PDB entry 6TZ5 | electron microscopy, 3.10 A resolution | chains AA and A of the 68 polymer chains in the assembly

== Chain AA ==
Name: Charged multivesicular body protein 1b
Organism: Homo sapiens
UniProt: Q7LBR1 (CHM1B_HUMAN); residues 1-199 here = UniProt positions 1-199
Amino-acid sequence (199 residues; row label = number of the first residue in the row):
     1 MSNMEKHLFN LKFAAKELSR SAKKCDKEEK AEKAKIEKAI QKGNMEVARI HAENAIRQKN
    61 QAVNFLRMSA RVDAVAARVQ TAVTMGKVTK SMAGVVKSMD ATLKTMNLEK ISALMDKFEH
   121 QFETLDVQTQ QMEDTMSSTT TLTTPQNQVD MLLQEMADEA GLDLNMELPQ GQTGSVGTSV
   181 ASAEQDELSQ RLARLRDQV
Disordered / not traced: 1-2, 166-186, 199
Construct notes: engineered mutation Glu37 (Lys in Q7LBR1)
Curated features (UniProtKB/Swiss-Prot):
  - region: Met132 to Met156 (Interaction with IST1), Gly174 to Val199 (Interaction with SPAST), Val180 to Val199 (Interaction with VTA1), Val180 to Arg196 (Interaction with VPS4A, MITD1 and STAMBP), Ala183 to Val199 (Interaction with VPS4B)
  - motif: Asp186 to Arg196 (MIT-interacting motif)
  - mutagenesis: Asp158 to Glu159 (Diminishes interaction with VPS4B), Thr178 (T178R: Abolishes interaction with SPAST and no effect on interaction with VPS4A; when associated with R-181 and R-184), Ala181 (A181R: Abolishes interaction with SPAScT and no effect on interaction with VPS4A; when associated with R-178 and R-184), Glu184 (E184A: Decreases interaction with SPAST; E184R: Abolishes interaction with SPAST and no effect on interaction with VPS4A; when associated with R-178 and R-181), Leu188 (L188A: Abolishes interaction with SPAST and VPS4A; when associated with A-192), Leu192 (L192A: Abolishes interaction with SPAST and VPS4A; when associated with A-188; L192A: Abolishes interaction with VPS4B), Leu195 (L195A: Abolishes interaction with VPS4B)

== Chain A ==
Name: IST1 homolog
Organism: Homo sapiens
Notes: fragment: N-terminal domain
UniProt: P53990 (IST1_HUMAN); residue numbers follow UniProt; this construct covers 1-189
Amino-acid sequence (189 residues; each row starts with the number of its first residue):
     1 MLGSGFKAER LRVNLRLVIN RLKLLEKKKT ELAQKARKEI ADYLAAGKDE RARIRVEHII
    61 REDYLVEAME ILELYCDLLL ARFGLIQSMK ELDSGLAESV STLIWAAPRL QSEVAELKIV
   121 ADQLCAKYSK EYGKLCRTNQ IGTVNDRLMH KLSVEAPPKI LVERYLIEIA KNYNVPYEPD
   181 SVVMAEAPP
Disordered / not traced: 1-5, 187-189
Curated features (UniProtKB/Swiss-Prot):
  - modified residue: Ser4 (Phosphoserine), Tyr43 (Phosphotyrosine)

== How chain AA and chain A interact ==
Contacting residue pairs (21):
  Ser138(AA) - Lys28(A)
  Thr141(AA) - Lys28(A)
  Thr141(AA) - Glu31(A)
  Thr141(AA) - Leu32(A)
  Thr141(AA) - Lys35(A)
  Leu142(AA) - Leu24(A)  hydrophobic
  Pro145(AA) - Glu31(A)
  Gln146(AA) - Glu31(A)  hydrogen bond (backbone-side chain)
  Leu188(AA) - Arg37(A)
  Leu188(AA) - Asn172(A)
  Ser189(AA) - Arg37(A)  hydrogen bond
  Leu192(AA) - Arg37(A)
  Leu192(AA) - Tyr165(A)  hydrophobic
  Leu192(AA) - Glu168(A)
  Leu195(AA) - Leu161(A)  hydrophobic
  Leu195(AA) - Arg164(A)
  Leu195(AA) - Tyr165(A)
  Arg196(AA) - Asp63(A)  salt bridge
  Arg196(AA) - Tyr64(A)
  Arg196(AA) - Glu67(A)  salt bridge
  Arg196(AA) - Tyr165(A)  hydrogen bond
Other interface residues (no listed pair), chain AA (11 interface residues in all): Thr144
Other interface residues (no listed pair), chain A (19 interface residues in all): Lys27, Gln34, Lys38, Ile169, Tyr173

== Summary ==
11 residues of chain AA and 19 residues of chain A are in contact; the contacts include 3 hydrogen bonds and 2
salt bridges. Polar contacts include Arg196(AA)-Asp63(A), Arg196(AA)-Glu67(A) and Gln146(AA)-Glu31(A). Curated
annotation (UniProt) lists 8 mutagenesis sites on chain AA.
Chain AA is Charged multivesicular body protein 1b and chain A is IST1 homolog, both from Homo sapiens; the
structure, CryoEM reconstruction of membrane-bound ESCRT-III filament composed of CHMP1B+IST1 (left-handed),
was determined by electron microscopy, deposited together with 6TZ4, 6TZ9 and 6TZA.
